Entry 5SYP (X-ray diffraction, 2.15 A resolution); this record covers chain A.

[Chain A]
Protein: Probable ATP synthase SpaL/MxiB
Source organism: Shigella flexneri
Notes: EC 3.6.3.14
UniProt: P0A1C1 (SPAL_SHIFL); residues 80-430 here = UniProt positions 80-430
Chain sequence (352 residues; each row starts with the number of its first residue):
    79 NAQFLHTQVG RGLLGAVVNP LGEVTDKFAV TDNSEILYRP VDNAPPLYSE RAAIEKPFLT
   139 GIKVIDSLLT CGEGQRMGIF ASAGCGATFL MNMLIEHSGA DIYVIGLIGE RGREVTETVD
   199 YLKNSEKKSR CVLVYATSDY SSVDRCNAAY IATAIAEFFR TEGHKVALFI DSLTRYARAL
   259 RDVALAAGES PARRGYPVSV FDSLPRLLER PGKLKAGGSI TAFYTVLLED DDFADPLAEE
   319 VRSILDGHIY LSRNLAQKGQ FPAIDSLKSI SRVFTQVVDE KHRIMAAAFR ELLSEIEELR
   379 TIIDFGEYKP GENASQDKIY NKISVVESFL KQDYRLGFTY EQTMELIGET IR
Disordered / not traced: 79-81, 308-311
Sequence notes: expression tag (79); engineered mutation Ala165 (Lys in P0A1C1)
Swiss-Prot annotation at these positions:
  - binding site (ATP): Gly162 to Gly164, Thr166, Phe167
  - mutagenesis: Cys163 (C163V: No change in ATPase activity), Phe167 (F167A: Decrease in ATPase activity), Glu188 (E188A: Lack of ATPase activity. Mutant is unable to form external MxiH/SctF needles and to restore the invasion phenotype in a knockout strain), Arg189 (R189A/E: Reduces oligomerization. Lack of ATPase activity. Abolishes invasion and hemolysis phenotype. Cannot secrete IpaC), Arg191 (R191A: Abolishes oligomerization. Lack of ATPase activity. Abolishes invasion and hemolysis phenotype. Cannot secrete IpaC; R191E: Abolishes oligomerization. Lack of ATPase activity ...), Asp249 (D249E: Lack of ATPase activity), Glu267 (E267A/R: Does not affect oligomerization. Exhibits ATPase activity levels similar to the monomeric form. Shows at or near wild-type levels of hemolysis and invasion. Increased IpaC secretion), Arg271 (R271A: Abolishes oligomerization. Exhibits ATPase activity levels similar to the wild-type monomeric form. Shows at or near wild-type levels of hemolysis and invasion ...), Arg272 (R272A: Abolishes oligomerization. Exhibits ATPase activity levels similar to the wild-type monomeric form. Shows severely attenuated levels of both invasion and hemolysis ...), Glu287 (E287A: Reduces oligomerization. Lack of ATPase activity. Exhibits moderate invasion and hemolysis levels. Low levels of secreted IpaC; E287R: Reduces oligomerization. Lack of ATPase activity ...), Leu305 (L305D/A/I: Lacks ATPase activity), Leu306 (L306A: Decrease in ATPase activity), 6 further mutagenesis entries in UniProt
What the authors report for this chain:
  - catalytic residues: Glu188, Arg350 (proposed by the authors, not directly observed)

[Summary]
UniProt lists 5 ATP-binding residues and 18 mutagenesis sites. From the paper: catalytic residues Glu188 and
Arg350.
Chain A is Probable ATP synthase SpaL/MxiB (Shigella flexneri); the structure, Crystal Structure of ATPase
delta1-79 Spa47 K165A, was determined by X-ray diffraction (same publication as 5SWJ, 5SWL and 5SYR).
